3LVK - chains A and B; structure by X-ray diffraction, 2.44 A resolution.

Chain A:
Molecule: Cysteine desulfurase
From: Escherichia coli
Notes: EC 2.8.1.7
UniProt: P0A6B9 (ISCS_ECO57); numbering as in UniProt (aligned over 1-404)
Sequence (423 residues; row label = number of the first residue in the row; numbers below 1 keep their minus sign (Met-18 is residue -18)):
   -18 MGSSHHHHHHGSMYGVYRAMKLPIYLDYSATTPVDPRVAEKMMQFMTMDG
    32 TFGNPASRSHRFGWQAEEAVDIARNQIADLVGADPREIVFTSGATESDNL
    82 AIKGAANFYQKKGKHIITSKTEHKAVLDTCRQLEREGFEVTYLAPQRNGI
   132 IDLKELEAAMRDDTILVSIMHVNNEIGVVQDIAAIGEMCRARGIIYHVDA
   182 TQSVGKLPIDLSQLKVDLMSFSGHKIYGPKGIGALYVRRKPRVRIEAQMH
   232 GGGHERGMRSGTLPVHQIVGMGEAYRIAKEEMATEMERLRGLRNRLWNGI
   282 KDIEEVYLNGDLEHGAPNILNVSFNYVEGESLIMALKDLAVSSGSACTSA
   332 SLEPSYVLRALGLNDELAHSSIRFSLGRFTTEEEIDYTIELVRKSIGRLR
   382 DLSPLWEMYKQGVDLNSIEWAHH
Disordered / not traced: -18 to 0, 329-332, 393-404
Sequence notes: expression tag (-18 to 0)
Covalent attachments: pyridoxal phosphate (PLP) linked to Lys206
Residues lining bound ligands: pyridoxal phosphate (PLP): Gly74, Ala75, Thr76, Asp79, His104, Met151, Asn155, Asp180, Thr182, Gln183, Ser203, His205, Gly242, Thr243
Curated features (UniProtKB/Swiss-Prot):
  - active site: Cys328 (Cysteine persulfide intermediate)
  - binding site (pyridoxal 5'-phosphate): Ala75, Thr76, Asn155, Gln183, Ser203 to His205, Thr243
  - binding site ([2Fe-2S] cluster): Cys328
  - modified residue: Lys206 (N6-(pyridoxal phosphate)lysine)
  - mutagenesis: Arg39 (R39E: Decreased binding to CyaY), Trp45 (W45R: No binding to TusA, decreased binding to ThiI. 3% 5-methylaminomethyl-2-thiouridine (mnm(5)s(2)U), 7% 4-thiouridine produced), Glu49 (E49A: No binding to TusA. 24% mnm(5)s(2)U tRNA produced), Asp52 (D52A/M/R/Y: No binding to TusA. 0-20% mnm(5)s(2)U tRNA produced), Asp65 (D65F: Decreased binding to TusA. 22% mnm(5)s(2)U tRNA produced), Phe89 (F89E: Decreased binding to ThiI), Arg112 (R112E: Decreased binding to IscX), Arg116 (R116E: Decreased binding to CyaY, IscX, ThiI), Arg220 (R220E: No binding to CyaY, IscX, ThiI), Arg223 to Arg225 (No binding to IscX), Arg223 (R223E: No binding CyaY, IscX, decreased binding to ThiI), Arg225 to Glu227 (No binding to CyaY, IscX), 6 further mutagenesis entries in UniProt
From the paper describing this entry:
  - binding site for pyridoxal phosphate: Lys206
  - catalytic residues: Cys328 (citing earlier work)
  - mutagenesis - A327V: unchanged binding to Sulfurtransferase tusA (chain B)
  - mutagenesis - R220E, R237E/M239E, R340E: decreased binding to ThiI
  - mutagenesis - R116E, G234L, A327V: decreased binding to CyaY
  - mutagenesis - R220E, R223E, R225E/E227R, R237E/M239E, R340E: abolished binding to CyaY
  - mutagenesis - R116E, G234L, R340E: decreased binding to IscX
  - mutagenesis - R220E, R223E, R225E/E227R, R237E/M239E, A327V: abolished binding to IscX

Chain B:
Molecule: Sulfurtransferase tusA
From: Escherichia coli
Notes: EC 2.8.1.-
UniProt: P0A892 (TUSA_ECO57); residue numbers follow UniProt; this construct covers 2-81
Sequence (82 residues; each row starts with the number of its first residue; numbering starts at 0):
     0 GSTDLFSSPDHTLDALGLRCPEPVMMVRKTVRNMQPGETLLIIADDPATT
    50 RDIPGFCTFMEHELVAKETDGLPYRYLIRKGG
Disordered / not traced: 0-3, 80-81
Sequence notes: expression tag (0-1)
Curated features (UniProtKB/Swiss-Prot):
  - active site: Cys19 (Cysteine persulfide intermediate)
  - mutagenesis: Glu21 (E21A: Decreased binding of IscS), Met24 (M24R: No binding of IscS, 50% modified tRNA produced), Arg27 to Pro35 (No modified tRNA produced), Arg27 (R27D/E: No binding of IscS, 19% modified tRNA produced (for R27E)), Arg31 (R31A: No binding of IscS, 30% modified tRNA produced), Asp45 (D45A: Binds IscS, 56% modified tRNA produced), Arg50 (R50A: Binds IscS, 67% modified tRNA produced), Asp51 (D51A: Binds IscS, 67% modified tRNA produced), Phe58 (F58A: No binding of IscS, 67% modified tRNA produced)
From the paper describing this entry:
  - catalytic residues: Cys19, Arg50, Asp51 (proposed by the authors, not directly observed)
  - mutagenesis - D45A, R50A, D51A: unchanged binding to Cysteine desulfurase (chain A)

Interface between chain A and chain B:
Contacting residue pairs (30):
  Arg39(A) with Phe58(B)
  Ser40(A) with Phe58(B)
  His41(A) with Phe58(B)
  Arg42(A) with Phe58(B)
  Trp45(A) with Arg27(B), hydrogen bond (backbone-side chain); Asp51(B); Gly54(B); Phe55(B); Phe58(B), hydrophobic; Met59(B)
  Gln46(A) with Met59(B)
  Glu48(A) with Arg27(B), salt bridge
  Glu49(A) with Arg27(B), salt bridge; Arg31(B), salt bridge
  Asp52(A) with Met24(B); Arg27(B); Arg31(B), salt bridge
  Ile53(A) with Arg31(B)
  Arg55(A) with Met24(B)
  Asn56(A) with Lys28(B); Arg31(B)
  Pro66(A) with Met24(B); Lys28(B)
  Arg67(A) with Leu17(B); Glu21(B); Met24(B); Met25(B), hydrogen bond
  Arg220(A) with Leu17(B); Glu21(B), salt bridge
  Arg237(A) with Pro20(B)
Interface residues without a listed pair, chain A (17 interface residues in all): Asp65
Interface residues without a listed pair, chain B (15 interface residues in all): Val23, Glu60
Interface features reported in the paper:
  - pairs named by the authors: Glu21(B)-Arg220(A), Arg27(B)-Glu49(A), Arg31(B)-Asp52(A), Phe58(B)-Trp45(A)
  - hot spots on chain A (mutagenesis) - W45R, E49A, D52M, D52R, D52Y: abolished binding to chain C
  - hot spots on chain B (mutagenesis) - M24R: abolished binding to Cysteine desulfurase (chain A)

Overview:
17 residues of chain A face 15 of chain B across their interface; the contacts include 2 hydrogen bonds and 5
salt bridges. Polar contacts include Glu48(A)-Arg27(B), Glu49(A)-Arg27(B) and Glu49(A)-Arg31(B). The paper
describes contacts between Glu21(B) and Arg220(A), Arg27(B) and Glu49(A) and Arg31(B) and Asp52(A) among
others. From the paper: catalytic residues Cys328(A) and Cys19(B) among others; R220E, R223E and R225E/E227R
of chain A, among others, abolish binding to CyaY; 17 substitutions were tested in all.
Chain A is Cysteine desulfurase and chain B is Sulfurtransferase tusA, both from Escherichia coli; the
structure, Crystal Structure of E.coli IscS-TusA complex (form 2), was determined by X-ray diffraction,
deposited together with 3LVJ, 3LVL and 3LVM.
